PDB entry 5FQ0 | X-ray diffraction, 2.00 A resolution | chains A and B

== Chain A ==
Molecule: KDGF
Source organism: Halomonas sp
Amino-acid sequence (114 residues; row label = number of the first residue in the row):
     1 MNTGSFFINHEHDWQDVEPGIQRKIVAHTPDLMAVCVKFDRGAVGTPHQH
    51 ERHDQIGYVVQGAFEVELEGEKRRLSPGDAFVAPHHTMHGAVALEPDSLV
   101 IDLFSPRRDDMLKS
Disordered / not traced: 1-2, 113-114
Metal / ion sites: Ni2+: His48, His50, Gln55, His89 (together with citrate anion)
Ligand contacts: citrate anion (FLC): Val17, Arg23, His48, His50, Gln55, His89, Asp102, Phe104, Arg108, Asp110, Met111
What the authors report for this chain:
  - binding site for citrate anion: Arg108
  - catalytic residues: Asp102, Arg108 (proposed by the authors, not directly observed)

== Chain B ==
Molecule: KDGF
Source organism: Halomonas sp
Amino-acid sequence (114 residues; row label = number of the first residue in the row):
     1 MNTGSFFINDEHDWQDVEPGIQRKIVAHTPDLMAVCVKFDRGAVGTPHQH
    51 ERHDQIGYVVQGAFEVELEGEKRRLSPGDAFVAPHHTMHGAVALEPDSLV
   101 IDLFSPRRDDMLKS
Disordered / not traced: 1-3, 113-114
Metal / ion sites: Ni2+: His48, His50, Gln55, His89 (together with citrate anion)
Ligand contacts: citrate anion (FLC): Val17, Arg23, His48, His50, Gln55, His89, Asp102, Phe104, Arg108, Met111

== Chain A / chain B interface ==
Contacting residue pairs (72; chain A residue first):
  Thr3(A) - Pro84(B)
  Thr3(A) - Thr87(B)
  Gly4(A) - Leu68(B)
  Gly4(A) - Val82(B)
  Gly4(A) - Pro84(B)
  Ser5(A) - Leu68(B)
  Ser5(A) - Phe81(B)
  Ser5(A) - Val82(B)  hydrogen bond (backbone-backbone)
  Phe6(A) - Val66(B)  hydrophobic
  Phe6(A) - Leu68(B)  hydrophobic
  Phe6(A) - Glu71(B)
  Phe6(A) - Arg73(B)
  Phe6(A) - Leu75(B)  hydrophobic
  Phe6(A) - Ala80(B)
  Phe7(A) - Gly78(B)
  Phe7(A) - Asp79(B)
  Phe7(A) - Ala80(B)  hydrogen bond (backbone-backbone)
  Ile8(A) - Arg73(B)
  Ile8(A) - Leu75(B)  hydrophobic
  Ile8(A) - Asp79(B)
  Asn9(A) - Gly78(B)
  Asn9(A) - Asp79(B)  hydrogen bond (backbone-side chain)
  Val26(A) - Ala80(B)  hydrophobic
  Ala27(A) - Ile56(B)
  Ala27(A) - Val82(B)  hydrophobic
  Thr29(A) - Asp54(B)  hydrogen bond
  Thr29(A) - Val82(B)
  Asp31(A) - Asp54(B)
  Asp31(A) - Ser105(B)  hydrogen bond (backbone-side chain)
  Leu32(A) - Leu32(B)  hydrophobic
  Leu32(A) - Asp54(B)
  Leu32(A) - Ile56(B)
  Leu32(A) - Leu103(B)
  Asp54(A) - Thr29(B)  hydrogen bond
  Asp54(A) - Asp31(B)
  Asp54(A) - Leu32(B)
  Gln55(A) - Leu32(B)
  Ile56(A) - Ala27(B)
  Ile56(A) - Leu32(B)  hydrophobic
  Ile56(A) - Ala34(B)
  Tyr58(A) - Ile101(B)
  Val66(A) - Phe6(B)
  Leu68(A) - Gly4(B)
  Leu68(A) - Ser5(B)
  Leu68(A) - Phe6(B)  hydrophobic
  Glu71(A) - Phe6(B)
  Arg73(A) - Phe6(B)
  Arg73(A) - Ile8(B)
  Arg73(A) - Glu11(B)  salt bridge
  Leu75(A) - Phe6(B)  hydrophobic
  Leu75(A) - Ile8(B)  hydrophobic
  Gly78(A) - Phe7(B)
  Gly78(A) - Asn9(B)
  Asp79(A) - Phe7(B)
  Asp79(A) - Ile8(B)
  Asp79(A) - Asn9(B)  hydrogen bond (side chain-backbone)
  Ala80(A) - Phe6(B)
  Ala80(A) - Phe7(B)  hydrogen bond (backbone-backbone)
  Ala80(A) - Val26(B)  hydrophobic
  Phe81(A) - Ser5(B)
  Phe81(A) - Phe6(B)  hydrophobic
  Val82(A) - Gly4(B)
  Val82(A) - Ser5(B)  hydrogen bond (backbone-backbone)
  Val82(A) - Ala27(B)  hydrophobic
  Val82(A) - Thr29(B)
  Pro84(A) - Gly4(B)
  Ile101(A) - Tyr58(B)
  Leu103(A) - Leu32(B)
  Leu103(A) - Leu103(B)  hydrophobic
  Ser105(A) - Asp31(B)  hydrogen bond (side chain-backbone)
  Ser105(A) - Leu32(B)
  Ser105(A) - Ser105(B)  hydrogen bond
Interface residues without a listed pair, chain A (40 interface residues in all): His10, His28, Met33, Ala34, Cys36, Val60, Lys72, Arg74, Thr87, Phe104
Interface residues without a listed pair, chain B (40 interface residues in all): Asp10, His28, Met33, Cys36, Gln55, Val60, Glu69, Lys72, Phe104

== In short ==
The chain A/chain B interface involves 40 residues from each chain, with 11 hydrogen bonds and 1 salt bridge.
Polar pairs include Arg73(A)-Glu11(B), Asn9(A)-Asp79(B) and Thr29(A)-Asp54(B). Ligands of chain A: citrate
anion. Bound to chain B: citrate anion. From the paper: catalytic residues Asp102(A) and Arg108(A); a binding
site for citrate anion at Arg108(A).
Here chain A is KDGF and chain B is KDGF, both from Halomonas sp. Entry 5FQ0 (The structure of KdgF from
Halomonas sp) was determined by X-ray diffraction (same publication as 5FPX and 5FPZ).
